PDB entry 4TUY | X-ray diffraction, 2.10 A resolution | chains A and E of the 6 polymer chains in the assembly

[Chain A]
Molecule: Tubulin alpha-1B chain
From: Bos taurus
Reference sequence: P81947 (TBA1B_BOVIN); numbering as in UniProt (aligned over 1-451)
Chain sequence (451 residues; each row starts with the number of its first residue):
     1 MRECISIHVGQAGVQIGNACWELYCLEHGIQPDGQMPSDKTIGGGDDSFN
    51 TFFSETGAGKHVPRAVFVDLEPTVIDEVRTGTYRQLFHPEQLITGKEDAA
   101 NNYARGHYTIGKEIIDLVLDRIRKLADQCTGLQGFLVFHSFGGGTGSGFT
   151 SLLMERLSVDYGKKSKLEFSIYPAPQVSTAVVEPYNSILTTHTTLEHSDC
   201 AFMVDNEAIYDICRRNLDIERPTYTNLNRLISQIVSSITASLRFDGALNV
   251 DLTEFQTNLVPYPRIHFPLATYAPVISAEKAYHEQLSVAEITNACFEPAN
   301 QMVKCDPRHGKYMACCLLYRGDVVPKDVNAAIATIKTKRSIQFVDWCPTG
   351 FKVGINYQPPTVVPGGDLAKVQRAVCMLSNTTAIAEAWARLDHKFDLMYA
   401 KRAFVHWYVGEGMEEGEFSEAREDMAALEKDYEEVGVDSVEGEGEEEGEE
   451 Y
Not modelled in the structure: 439-451
Bound ions: Ca2+: Asp39, Thr41, Gly44, Glu55
Ligand contacts: GTP (guanosine-5'-triphosphate): Gly10, Gln11, Ala12, Gln15, Ile16, Asp69, Asp98, Ala99, Ala100, Asn101, Ser140, Gly142, Gly143, Gly144, Thr145, Gly146, Ile171, Pro173, Val177, Ser178, Thr179, Glu183, Asn206, Ile209, Tyr224, Leu227, Asn228, Ile231

[Chain E]
Molecule: Stathmin-4
From: Rattus norvegicus
Notes: fragment: STATHMIN-LIKE DOMAIN, Residues 49-189
Reference sequence: P63043 (STMN4_RAT); residues 5-145 here correspond to UniProt positions 49-189 (UniProt number = residue number + 44)
Chain sequence (143 residues; numbered 3 to 145; the number before each row is that of its first residue):
     3 MADMEVIELNKCTSGQSFEVILKPPSFDGVPEFNASLPRRRDPSLEEIQK
    53 KLEAAEERRKYQEAELLKHLAEKREHEREVIQKAIEENNNFIKMAKEKLA
   103 QKMESNKENREAHLAAMLERLQEKDKHAEEVRKNKELKEEASR
Not modelled in the structure: 3-5, 29-43, 141-145
Sequence notes: expression tag (3-4)
UniProt features mapped onto this chain:
  - modified residue: Ser46 (Phosphoserine)

[Interface between chain A and chain E]
Contacting residue pairs (61):
  His107(A) with Leu54(E)
  Tyr108(A) with Ala57(E), hydrophobic; Arg61(E)
  Thr109(A) with Arg61(E), hydrogen bond
  Lys112(A) with Leu54(E); Glu58(E), salt bridge
  Leu152(A) with Ile50(E), hydrophobic
  Glu155(A) with Ile50(E)
  Arg156(A) with Leu47(E); Ile50(E)
  Val159(A) with Pro45(E); Leu47(E), hydrophobic; Ile50(E), hydrophobic
  His197(A) with Asp44(E)
  Asp245(A) with Cys14(E); Ser16(E)
  Ala247(A) with Asn12(E); Ser19(E)
  Leu248(A) with Ser19(E)
  Pro325(A) with Gln18(E); Phe20(E), hydrophobic
  Asn329(A) with Met6(E); Val8(E); Phe20(E); Val22(E)
  Ile332(A) with Met6(E), hydrophobic; Val22(E), hydrophobic
  Ala333(A) with Met6(E)
  Lys336(A) with Leu24(E)
  Asp345(A) with Pro27(E); Ser28(E), hydrogen bond (backbone-backbone)
  Cys347(A) with Pro27(E)
  Pro348(A) with Lys25(E); Pro27(E), hydrophobic
  Thr349(A) with Ile23(E); Leu24(E), hydrogen bond (backbone-backbone); Lys25(E), hydrogen bond (backbone-backbone)
  Gly350(A) with Val22(E)
  Phe351(A) with Glu21(E); Val22(E), hydrogen bond (backbone-backbone); Leu24(E), hydrophobic
  Lys352(A) with Phe20(E); Glu21(E), salt bridge
  Val353(A) with Ser19(E); Phe20(E), hydrogen bond (backbone-backbone)
  Gly354(A) with Gln18(E)
  Ile355(A) with Gly17(E); Gln18(E), hydrogen bond (backbone-backbone)
  Asn356(A) with Ser16(E)
  Tyr357(A) with Thr15(E); Ser16(E), hydrogen bond (backbone-backbone); Gly17(E); Gln18(E), hydrogen bond
  Val409(A) with Gln64(E), hydrogen bond (backbone-side chain)
  Gly410(A) with Arg61(E); Gln64(E)
  Glu411(A) with Arg61(E), hydrogen bond (backbone-side chain)
  Gly412(A) with Ala57(E); Arg60(E), hydrogen bond (backbone-side chain); Arg61(E)
  Glu414(A) with Arg60(E), salt bridge
Other interface residues (no listed pair), chain A (36 interface residues in all): Val328, Trp346
Other interface residues (no listed pair), chain E (32 interface residues in all): Pro26, Ser46, Gln51, Lys53, Glu55

[Summary]
The interface between chain A and chain E involves 36 residues on one side and 32 on the other, with 12
hydrogen bonds and 3 salt bridges. Among the polar pairs are Lys112(A)-Glu58(E), Lys352(A)-Glu21(E) and
Glu414(A)-Arg60(E). Chain A binds GTP.
Chain A is Tubulin alpha-1B chain (Bos taurus) and chain E is Stathmin-4 (Rattus norvegicus); the structure,
Tubulin-Rhizoxin complex, was determined by X-ray diffraction together with 4TV8 and 4TV9 from the same study.
